4UUV - chains J and L of the 6 polymer chains in the assembly; structure by X-ray diffraction, 2.80 A resolution.

Chain J:
Protein: Ets translocation variant 4
From: Homo sapiens
Notes: fragment: ets domain, residues 338-435
Reference sequence: P43268 (ETV4_HUMAN); residue numbers follow UniProt; this construct covers 338-435
Amino-acid sequence (100 residues; each row starts with the number of its first residue):
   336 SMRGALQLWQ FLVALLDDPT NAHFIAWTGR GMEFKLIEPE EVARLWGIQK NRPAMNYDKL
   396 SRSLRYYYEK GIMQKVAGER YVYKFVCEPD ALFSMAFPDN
Not modelled in the structure: 336-340, 435
Construct notes: expression tag (336-337)
Swiss-Prot annotation at these positions:
  - DNA-binding region: Leu341 to Val421 (ETS)

Chain L:
Molecule: 10-nt DNA strand
Sequence (10 nucleotides; each row starts with the number of its first residue):
     1 ACTTCCGGTC

Interface between chain J and chain L:
Residue-residue contacts (21):
  Gln342(J) with DA1(L), sugar contact; DC2(L), hydrogen bond to the phosphate
  Leu343(J) with DC2(L), hydrogen bond to the phosphate
  Trp381(J) with DC2(L), phosphate contact; DT3(L), hydrogen bond to the phosphate
  Lys385(J) with DC2(L), hydrogen bond to the phosphate; DT3(L), salt bridge to the phosphate
  Arg387(J) with DT3(L), hydrogen bond to the phosphate; DT4(L), salt bridge to the phosphate
  Met390(J) with DT3(L), phosphate contact; DT4(L), phosphate contact
  Asp393(J) with DC6(L), hydrogen bond to the base
  Lys394(J) with DT4(L), salt bridge to the phosphate
  Arg397(J) with DT4(L), base contact; DC5(L), base contact
  Ser398(J) with DC2(L), sugar contact; DT3(L), hydrogen bond to the phosphate
  Tyr401(J) with DA1(L), base contact; DC2(L), base contact
  Tyr402(J) with DC2(L), hydrogen bond to the phosphate
  Pro433(J) with DA1(L), phosphate contact
Also at the interface, not in a pair above, chain J (14 interface residues in all): Trp344

In short:
14 residues of chain J face 6 of chain L across their interface; the contacts include 8 hydrogen bonds and 3
salt bridges. Polar pairs include Asp393(J)-DC6(L), Gln342(J)-DC2(L) and Leu343(J)-DC2(L). Curated annotation
(UniProt) lists a DNA-binding region on chain J.
Chain J is Ets translocation variant 4 (Homo sapiens) and chain L is a 10-nt DNA strand; the structure,
Structure of the DNA binding ETS domain of human ETV4 in complex with DNA, was determined by X-ray diffraction
(same publication as 3ZP5, 4BNC and 4UNO).
